PDB entry 1FOS | X-ray diffraction, 3.05 A resolution | chains B and F of the 4 polymer chains in the assembly

Chain B:
Molecule: 20-nt DNA strand
Sequence (20 nucleotides; row label = number of the first residue in the row):
    21 TTCTCCTATG ACTCATCCAT

Chain F:
Protein: C-jun proto-oncogene protein
From: Homo sapiens
Amino-acid sequence (62 residues; row label = number of the first residue in the row):
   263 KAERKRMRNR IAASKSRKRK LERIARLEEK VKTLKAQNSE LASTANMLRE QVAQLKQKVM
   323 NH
Unresolved in the structure: 263-265, 323-324
Sequence notes: engineered mutation Ser278 (Cys269 in 386839)

Interface between chain B and chain F:
Residue-residue contacts (10):
  DA31(B) - Arg279(F)  hydrogen bond to the base
  DC32(B) - Arg272(F)  salt bridge to the phosphate
  DC32(B) - Arg279(F)  base contact
  DT33(B) - Asn271(F)  base contact
  DT33(B) - Arg272(F)  phosphate contact
  DT33(B) - Ala275(F)  base contact
  DT33(B) - Arg279(F)  base contact
  DC34(B) - Arg268(F)  salt bridge to the phosphate
  DC34(B) - Asn271(F)  base contact
  DA35(B) - Asn271(F)  base contact

Summary:
The chain B/chain F interface involves 5 residues from each chain, with 1 hydrogen bond and 2 salt bridges.
Polar pairs include DA31(B)-Arg279(F), DC32(B)-Arg272(F) and DC34(B)-Arg268(F).
Chain B is a 20-nt DNA strand and chain F is C-jun proto-oncogene protein (Homo sapiens); the structure, Two
human C-fos:c-jun:dna complexes, was determined by X-ray diffraction.
